Entry 1U0R (X-ray diffraction, 2.80 A resolution); this record covers chains A and B of the 4 polymer chains in the assembly.

# Chain A (and B)
Protein: Inorganic polyphosphate/ATP-NAD kinase
Organism: Mycobacterium tuberculosis
Notes: EC 2.7.1.23; chain B of this document is another copy of the same molecule, construct and numbering; everything in this record applies to it too
Reference sequence: P0A5S6 (PPNK_MYCTU); residues 1-307 here = UniProt positions 1-307
Sequence (307 residues; numbered 1 to 307; the number before each row is that of its first residue):
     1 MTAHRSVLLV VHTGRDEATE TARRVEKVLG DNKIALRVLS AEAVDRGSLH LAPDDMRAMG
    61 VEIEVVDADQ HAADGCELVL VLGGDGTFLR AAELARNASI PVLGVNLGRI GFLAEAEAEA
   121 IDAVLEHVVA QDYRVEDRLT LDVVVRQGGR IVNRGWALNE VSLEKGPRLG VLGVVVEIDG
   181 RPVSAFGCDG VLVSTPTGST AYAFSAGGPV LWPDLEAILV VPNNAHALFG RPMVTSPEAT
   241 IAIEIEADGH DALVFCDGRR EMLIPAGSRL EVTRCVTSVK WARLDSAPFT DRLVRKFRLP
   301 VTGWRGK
Unresolved in the structure: 1-3, 14-17, 44-60, 306-307 (chain B: 1-6, 13-17, 33-68, 306-307)

# Interface between chain A and chain B
Contacting residue pairs (41; chain A residue first):
  Glu164(A) with Arg168(B), salt bridge
  Lys165(A) with Arg168(B), hydrogen bond (backbone-side chain)
  Gly166(A) with Arg168(B), hydrogen bond (backbone-side chain)
  Arg168(A) with Glu164(B), salt bridge; Lys165(B), hydrogen bond (side chain-backbone); Gly166(B), hydrogen bond (side chain-backbone); Arg168(B); Leu253(B); Phe255(B)
  Leu169(A) with Gly258(B)
  Asp189(A) with Tyr202(B), hydrogen bond
  Thr200(A) with His226(B), hydrogen bond (backbone-side chain)
  Ala201(A) with His226(B), hydrogen bond (backbone-side chain)
  Tyr202(A) with Asp189(B), hydrogen bond; Asn224(B)
  Phe204(A) with His226(B); Ala227(B)
  Ser205(A) with Asn224(B); Ala225(B); His226(B)
  Ala206(A) with Asn224(B)
  Asn223(A) with Asn224(B)
  Asn224(A) with Tyr202(B); Ser205(B); Ala206(B); Asn223(B); Asn224(B)
  Ala225(A) with Ser205(B)
  His226(A) with Thr200(B), hydrogen bond (side chain-backbone); Ala201(B), hydrogen bond (side chain-backbone); Phe204(B); Ser205(B); Phe297(B)
  Ala227(A) with Phe204(B)
  Leu228(A) with Phe297(B); Leu299(B), hydrophobic
  Leu253(A) with Arg168(B)
  Phe255(A) with Arg168(B); Leu169(B), hydrophobic
  Phe297(A) with Leu228(B)
  Leu299(A) with Leu228(B), hydrophobic
Interface residues without a listed pair, chain A (24 interface residues in all): Gly258, Lys296

# Summary
24 residues of chain A and 23 residues of chain B are in contact, with 10 hydrogen bonds and 2 salt bridges.
Among the polar pairs are Glu164(A)-Arg168(B), Lys165(A)-Arg168(B) and Gly166(A)-Arg168(B).
Chain A and chain B are both Inorganic polyphosphate/ATP-NAD kinase (Mycobacterium tuberculosis); the
structure, Crystal structure of Mycobacterium tuberculosis NAD kinase, was determined by X-ray diffraction,
deposited together with 1U0T.
